PDB entry 7PAH | electron microscopy, 9.50 A resolution (very low resolution: no residue pairs are listed; an interface is given only as per-side residue counts) | chains H and 5 of the 54 polymer chains in the assembly

== Chain H ==
Molecule: 30S ribosomal protein S9
From: Mycoplasma pneumoniae M129
UniProt: P75179 (RS9_MYCPN); residues 1-132 here = UniProt positions 1-132
Amino-acid sequence (132 residues; numbered 1 to 132; the number before each row is that of its first residue):
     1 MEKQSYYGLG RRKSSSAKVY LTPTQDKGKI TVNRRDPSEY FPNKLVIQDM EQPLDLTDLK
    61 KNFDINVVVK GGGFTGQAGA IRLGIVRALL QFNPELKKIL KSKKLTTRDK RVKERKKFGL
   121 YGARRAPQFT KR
Disordered / not traced: 1-3, 132

== Chain 5 ==
Molecule: 16S ribosomal RNA
From: Mycoplasma pneumoniae M129
Sequence (1520 nucleotides; numbered 1 to 1520; the number before each row is that of its first residue):
     1 UUUUUCUGAG AGUUUGAUCC UGGCUCAGGA UUAACGCUGG CGGCAUGCCU AAUACAUGCA
    61 AGUCGAUCGA AAGUAGUAAU ACUUUAGAGG CGAACGGGUG AGUAACACGU AUCCAAUCUA
   121 CCUUAUAAUG GGGGAUAACU AGUUGAAAGA CUAGCUAAUA CCGCAUAAGA ACUUUGGUUC
   181 GCAUGAAUCA AAGUUGAAAG GACCUGCAAG GGUUCGUUAU UUGAUGAGGG UGCGCCAUAU
   241 CAGCUAGUUG GUGGGGUAAC GGCCUACCAA GGCAAUGACG UGUAGCUAUG CUGAGAAGUA
   301 GAAUAGCCAC AAUGGGACUG AGACACGGCC CAUACUCCUA CGGGAGGCAG CAGUAGGGAA
   361 UUUUUCACAA UGAGCGAAAG CUUGAUGGAG CAAUGCCGCG UGAACGAUGA AGGUCUUUAA
   421 GAUUGUAAAG UUCUUUUAUU UGGGAAGAAU GACUUUAGCA GGUAAUGGCU AGAGUUUGAC
   481 UGUACCAUUU UGAAUAAGUG ACGACUAACU AUGUGCCAGC AGUCGCGGUA AUACAUAGGU
   541 CGCAAGCGUU AUCCGGAUUU AUUGGGCGUA AAGCAAGCGC AGGCGGAUUG AAAAGUCUGG
   601 UGUUAAAGGC AGCUGCUUAA CAGUUGUAUG CAUUGGAAAC UAUUAAUCUA GAGUGUGGUA
   661 GGGAGUUUUG GAAUUUCAUG UGGAGCGGUG AAAUGCGUAG AUAUAUGAAG GAACACCAGU
   721 GGCGAAGGCG AAAACUUAGG CCAUUACUGA CGCUUAGGCU UGAAAGUGUG GGGAGCAAAU
   781 AGGAUUAGAU ACCCUAGUAG UCCACACCGU AAACGAUAGA UACUAGCUGU CGGGGCGAUC
   841 CCCUCGGUAG UGAAGUUAAC ACAUUAAGUA UCUCGCCUGG GUAGUACAUU CGCAAGAAUG
   901 AAACUCAAAC GGAAUUGACG GGGACCCGCA CAAGUGGUGG AGCAUGUUGC UUAAUUCGAC
   961 GGUACACGAA AAACCUUACC UAGACUUGAC AUCCUUGGCA AAGUUAUGGA AACAUAAUGG
  1021 AGGUUAACCG AGUGACAGGU GGUGCAUGGU UGUCGUCAGC UCGUGUCGUG AGAUGUUGGG
  1081 UUAAGUCCCG CAACGAGCGC AACCCUUAUC GUUAGUUACA UUGUCUAGCG AGACUGCUAA
  1141 UGCAAAUUGG AGGAAGGAAG GGAUGACGUC AAAUCAUCAU GCCCCUUAUG UCUAGGGCUG
  1201 CAAACGUGCU ACAAUGGCCA AUACAAACAG UCGCCAGCUU GUAAAAGUGA GCAAAUCUGU
  1261 AAAGUUGGUC UCAGUUCGGA UUGAGGGCUG CAAUUCGUCC UCAUGAAGUC GGAAUCACUA
  1321 GUAAUCGCGA AUCAGCUAUG UCGCGGUGAA UACGUUCUCG GGUCUUGUAC ACACCGCCCG
  1381 UCAAACUAUG AAAGCUGGUA AUAUUUAAAA ACGUGUUGCU AACCAUUAGG AAGCGCAUGU
  1441 CAAGGAUAGC ACCGGUGAUU GGAGUUAAGU CGUAACAAGG UACCCCUACG AGAACGUGGG
  1501 GGUGGAUCAC CUCCUUUCUA
Disordered / not traced: 1-4, 181-184, 1020-1027, 1510-1520

== How chain H and chain 5 interact ==
At this resolution (10 A) residue pairs are not listed: 55 residues of chain H and 47 of chain 5 lie at the interface.

== Summary ==
55 residues of chain H and 47 residues of chain 5 are in contact.
Here chain H is 30S ribosomal protein S9 and chain 5 is 16S ribosomal RNA, both from Mycoplasma pneumoniae
M129. Entry 7PAH (70S ribosome with P- and E-site tRNAs in Mycoplasma pneumoniae cells) was determined by
electron microscopy (same publication as 7OOC, 7OOD, 7P6Z, 7PAI, 7PAJ, 7PAK and 23 further entries).
